Entry 8ZNU (X-ray diffraction, 2.00 A resolution); this record covers chain A.

Chain A:
Molecule: catalytic antibody T99_C220A_dPro95
Source organism: Homo sapiens
Notes: antibody fragment or engineered binder
Sequence (225 residues; numbered 1 to 225; the number before each row is that of its first residue):
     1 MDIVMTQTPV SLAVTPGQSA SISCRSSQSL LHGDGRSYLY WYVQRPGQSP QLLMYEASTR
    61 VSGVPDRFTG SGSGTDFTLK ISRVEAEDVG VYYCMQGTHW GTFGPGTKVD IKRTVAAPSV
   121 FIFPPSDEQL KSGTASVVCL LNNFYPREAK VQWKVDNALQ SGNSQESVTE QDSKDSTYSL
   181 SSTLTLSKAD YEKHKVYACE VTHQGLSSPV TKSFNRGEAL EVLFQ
Not modelled in the structure: 173, 218, 223-225
Disulfides: C24-C94, C139-C199
Small-molecule neighbours: cacodylic acid (CAD): S71, T78, K80

In short:
Chain A binds cacodylic acid.
Chain A is catalytic antibody T99_C220A_dPro95 (Homo sapiens); the structure, Catalytic antibody
T99_C220A_dP95, was determined by X-ray diffraction together with 8ZNT from the same study.
